3QZO - chain A; structure by X-ray diffraction, 1.95 A resolution.

[Chain A]
Name: Iron-regulated surface determinant protein A
Source organism: Staphylococcus aureus subsp. aureus
UniProtKB: Q7A655 (ISDA_STAAN); residue numbers follow UniProt; this construct covers 62-184
Sequence (127 residues; each row starts with the number of its first residue):
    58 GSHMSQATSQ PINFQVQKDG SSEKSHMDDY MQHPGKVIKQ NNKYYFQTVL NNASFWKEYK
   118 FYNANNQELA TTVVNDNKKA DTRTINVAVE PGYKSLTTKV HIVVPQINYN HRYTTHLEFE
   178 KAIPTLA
Unresolved in the structure: 58-63
Differences from the reference sequence: expression tag (58-61)
Curated features (UniProtKB/Swiss-Prot):
  - binding site (heme): K75, S82, Y166
  - mutagenesis: Y166 (Y166A: Impaired heme transfer; Y166F: Impaired heme transfer)
Metal / ion sites: heme Fe: H83, Y166
Small-molecule neighbours: heme (HEM): K75, S82, H83, M84, Y87, F112, W113, I159, V161, I164, Y166, Y170, T172
From the paper describing this entry:
  - heme coordination: H83
  - conformationally variable residues (side-chain flip): H83, Y166
  - binding site for heme: K75 to Y87

[In short]
Ligands of chain A: heme. H83 and Y166 form the heme Fe site. From UniProt: 3 heme-binding residues and one
mutagenesis site. From the paper: a binding site for heme at K75; heme coordination by H83.
Chain A is Iron-regulated surface determinant protein A (Staphylococcus aureus subsp. aureus); the structure,
Staphylococcus aureus IsdA NEAT domain in complex with heme, reduced crystal, was determined by X-ray
diffraction, deposited together with 3QZL, 3QZM, 3QZN and 3QZP.
